7O09 - chains A and B; structure by X-ray diffraction, 1.80 A resolution.

# Chain A
Name: N6-adenosine-methyltransferase catalytic subunit
Source organism: Homo sapiens
Notes: EC 2.1.1.348
Reference sequence: Q86U44 (MTA70_HUMAN); residues 354-580 here = UniProt positions 354-580
Chain sequence (246 residues; row label = number of the first residue in the row):
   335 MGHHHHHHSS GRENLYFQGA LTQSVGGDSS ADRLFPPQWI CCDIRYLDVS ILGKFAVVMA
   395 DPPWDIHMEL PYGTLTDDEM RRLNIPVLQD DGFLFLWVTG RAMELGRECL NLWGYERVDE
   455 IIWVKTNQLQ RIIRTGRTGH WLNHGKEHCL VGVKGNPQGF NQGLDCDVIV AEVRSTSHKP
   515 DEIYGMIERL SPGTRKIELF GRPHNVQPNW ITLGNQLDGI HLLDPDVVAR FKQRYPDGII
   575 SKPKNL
Not modelled in the structure: 335-367, 401-405, 468-473, 577-580
Sequence notes: initiating methionine (335); expression tag (336-353)
Small-molecule neighbours: UXK (6-[4-[6-[(4,4-dimethylpiperidin-1-yl)methyl]pyridin-3-yl]-1-oxa-4,9-diazaspiro[5.5]undecan-9-yl]-N-(phenylmethyl)pyrimidin-4-amine): Cys376, Asp377, Ile378, Arg379, Asp395, Pro396, Pro397, Tyr406, Gly407, Thr408, Leu409, Trp431, Thr433, Trp457, Glu481, Ser511, Lys513, Phe534, Gly535, Arg536, Gly548, Asn549
Curated features (UniProtKB/Swiss-Prot):
  - region: Pro396 to Thr410 (Gate loop 1), Glu450 to Glu454 (Interaction with METTL14), Gln462 to Gly479 (Interphase loop), Gln464 to Lys480 (Interaction with METTL14), Arg465 to His478 (Positively charged region required for RNA-binding), Val507 to Asp515 (Gate loop 2)
  - binding site (S-adenosyl-L-methionine): Asp377, Ile378, Asp395, Lys513, Arg536 to Asn539, Asn549, Gln550
  - site (Interaction with METTL14): Glu438, Arg441
  - natural variant: Tyr406 (Y406C: Found in patients with large intestine cancer; uncertain significance)
  - mutagenesis: Asp377 (D377A: Abolishes methyltransferase activity), Asp395 to Trp398 (Loss of function. Abolishes ability to regulate primary miRNA processing. Does not affect ability to promote mRNA translation. Abolishes formation of m6A at DNA damage sites), Asp395 (D395A: Abolishes methyltransferase activity), Tyr406 (Y406A: Strong reduction in methyltransferase activity), Gln462 to Gly479 (Impaired RNA-binding and methyltransferase activities), Trp475 (W475A: Decreased methyltransferase activity), Asn477 (N477A: Decreased methyltransferase activity), Glu532 (E532A: Abolishes methyltransferase activity), Arg536 (R536A: Slight reduction in methyltransferase activity), His538 (H538A: Slight reduction in methyltransferase activity), Asn539 (N539A: Abolishes methyltransferase activity), Asn549 (N549A: Slight reduction in methyltransferase activity. Strong reduction in methyltransferase activity; when associated with A-550), 1 further mutagenesis entry in UniProt
Reported in the primary citation:
  - conformationally variable residues (order/disorder transition): Gln550

# Chain B
Name: N6-adenosine-methyltransferase non-catalytic subunit
Source organism: Homo sapiens
Reference sequence: Q9HCE5 (MET14_HUMAN); numbering as in UniProt (aligned over 107-395)
Chain sequence (290 residues; numbered 106 to 395; the number before each row is that of its first residue):
   106 MLKGTQSLNP HNDYCQHFVD TGHRPQNFIR DVGLADRFEE YPKLRELIRL KDELIAKSNT
   166 PPMYLQADIE AFDIRELTPK FDVILLEPPL EEYYRETGIT ANEKCWTWDD IMKLEIDEIA
   226 APRSFIFLWC GSGEGLDLGR VCLRKWGYRR CEDICWIKTN KNNPGKTKTL DPKAVFQRTK
   286 EHCLMGIKGT VKRSTDGDFI HANVDIDLII TEEPEIGNIE KPVEIFHIIE HFCLGRRRLH
   346 LFGRDSTIRP GWLTVGPTLT NSNYNAETYA SYFSAPNSYL TGCTEEIERL
Not modelled in the structure: 106-116, 138-149, 201-208, 270-274, 296-308
Sequence notes: initiating methionine (106)
Disulfide bonds: Cys338-Cys388
Curated features (UniProtKB/Swiss-Prot):
  - region: Arg135, Asp136 (Interaction with METTL3), Ser237, Gly238 (Interaction with METTL3), Arg245 to Arg254 (Positively charged region required for RNA-binding), Arg255 to Asp258 (Interaction with METTL3), Lys278 to His287 (Interaction with METTL3), Lys297, Arg298 (Positively charged region required for RNA-binding), Asn308 to Asp312 (Interaction with METTL3)
  - site (Interaction with METTL3): Tyr146, Asp242, Arg245, Arg298
  - mutagenesis: Asp173 (D173A: Little or no effect on S-adenosyl-L-methionine-binding or methyltransferase activity; when associated with A-192), Glu192 (E192A: Little or no effect on methyltransferase activity. Little or no effect on S-adenosyl-L-methionine-binding or methyltransferase activity; when associated with A-173), Tyr198 (Y198A: Does not affect methyltransferase activity of the heterodimer complex formed with METTL3), Arg245 (R245E: Reduced RNA-binding. Reduced RNA-binding; when associated with E-255), Arg254 to Arg255 (Strongly reduced methyltransferase activity of the heterodimer complex formed with METTL3), Arg255 (R255E: Reduced RNA-binding; when associated with E-245), Lys297 to Arg298 (Reduced RNA-binding), Arg298 (R298P: Strongly decreased methyltransferase activity of the heterodimer complex formed with METTL3, probably due to reduced RNA-binding), Asp312 (D312A: Decreased methyltransferase activity of the heterodimer complex formed with METTL3), Cys338 (C338A: Does not affect methyltransferase activity of the heterodimer complex formed with METTL3), Pro362 to Thr363 (Little or no effect on methyltransferase activity of the heterodimer complex formed with METTL3)

# Interface between chain A and chain B
Contacting residue pairs (98; chain A residue first):
  Phe427(A) - Val280(B)  hydrophobic
  Phe429(A) - Phe281(B)  hydrophobic
  Gly434(A) - Arg255(B)  hydrogen bond (backbone-side chain)
  Met437(A) - Arg245(B)
  Met437(A) - Arg255(B)
  Met437(A) - Asp258(B)
  Glu438(A) - Arg245(B)  salt bridge
  Glu438(A) - Arg249(B)
  Glu438(A) - Arg255(B)  salt bridge
  Arg441(A) - Leu241(B)
  Arg441(A) - Asp242(B)  salt bridge
  Arg441(A) - Arg245(B)
  Glu450(A) - Lys278(B)  salt bridge
  Arg451(A) - Gly238(B)  hydrogen bond (side chain-backbone)
  Arg451(A) - Leu241(B)
  Arg451(A) - Asp242(B)  salt bridge
  Val452(A) - Lys278(B)
  Val452(A) - Val280(B)  hydrophobic
  Val452(A) - Arg283(B)  hydrogen bond (backbone-side chain)
  Asp453(A) - Ala279(B)
  Asp453(A) - Val280(B)  hydrogen bond (side chain-backbone)
  Asp453(A) - Phe281(B)  hydrogen bond (side chain-backbone)
  Asp453(A) - Arg283(B)  salt bridge
  Glu454(A) - Leu241(B)
  Glu454(A) - Lys285(B)  hydrogen bond (backbone-side chain)
  Ile455(A) - Phe281(B)  hydrophobic
  Ile456(A) - Cys260(B)  hydrophobic
  Ile456(A) - Ile262(B)  hydrophobic
  Ile456(A) - Lys285(B)
  Val458(A) - Ile262(B)  hydrophobic
  Val458(A) - Leu313(B)  hydrophobic
  Gln464(A) - Tyr119(B)
  Gln464(A) - Phe133(B)
  Gln464(A) - Ile134(B)
  Gln464(A) - Arg135(B)  hydrogen bond (backbone-backbone)
  Ile466(A) - Ile134(B)  hydrophobic
  Ile466(A) - Ile311(B)  hydrophobic
  Ile466(A) - Leu313(B)  hydrophobic
  Ile466(A) - Ile315(B)  hydrophobic
  His474(A) - Glu257(B)
  Trp475(A) - Phe230(B)  hydrophobic
  Trp475(A) - Cys256(B)
  Trp475(A) - Glu257(B)  hydrogen bond (backbone-side chain)
  Trp475(A) - Met290(B)  hydrophobic
  Trp475(A) - Phe337(B)
  Trp475(A) - Leu339(B)  hydrophobic
  Leu476(A) - Glu257(B)  hydrogen bond (backbone-side chain)
  Leu476(A) - Ile259(B)  hydrophobic
  Leu476(A) - Asp310(B)
  Leu476(A) - Phe337(B)  hydrophobic
  Asn477(A) - Asp310(B)  hydrogen bond (backbone-backbone)
  Asn477(A) - Ile311(B)
  Asn477(A) - Asp312(B)  hydrogen bond (backbone-backbone)
  His478(A) - Glu257(B)  salt bridge
  His478(A) - Ile311(B)
  His478(A) - Asp312(B)
  Gly479(A) - Ile311(B)
  Gly479(A) - Asp312(B)  hydrogen bond (backbone-side chain)
  Lys480(A) - Asp258(B)  hydrogen bond (side chain-backbone)
  Lys480(A) - Cys260(B)
  Lys480(A) - Asp312(B)  salt bridge
  Lys480(A) - Leu313(B)
  His482(A) - Asp258(B)  salt bridge
  Gln496(A) - Ala279(B)  hydrogen bond (side chain-backbone)
  Gln496(A) - Val280(B)
  Gly497(A) - Val280(B)  hydrogen bond (backbone-backbone)
  Gly497(A) - Gln282(B)  hydrogen bond (backbone-side chain)
  Leu498(A) - Phe123(B)
  Leu498(A) - Val124(B)
  Asp499(A) - Cys120(B)
  Asp499(A) - Val124(B)
  Asp499(A) - Phe281(B)
  Asp499(A) - Gln282(B)  hydrogen bond (backbone-backbone)
  Cys500(A) - Phe123(B)
  Cys500(A) - Pro130(B)
  Cys500(A) - Gln282(B)
  Cys500(A) - Thr284(B)
  Asp501(A) - Gln282(B)  hydrogen bond (backbone-backbone)
  Asp501(A) - Arg283(B)
  Asp501(A) - Thr284(B)  hydrogen bond
  Asp501(A) - Lys285(B)  salt bridge
  Val502(A) - Pro130(B)
  Val502(A) - Gln131(B)
  Val502(A) - Thr284(B)
  Ile503(A) - Cys120(B)  hydrophobic
  Val504(A) - Tyr119(B)
  Val504(A) - Pro130(B)
  Val504(A) - Gln131(B)
  Val504(A) - Ile134(B)  hydrophobic
  Glu516(A) - Asn117(B)
  Glu516(A) - Asp118(B)
  Glu516(A) - Cys120(B)
  Met520(A) - Cys120(B)  hydrophobic
  Met520(A) - Phe281(B)  hydrophobic
  Arg523(A) - Cys120(B)
  Arg523(A) - Gln121(B)
  Arg523(A) - Val124(B)
  Leu524(A) - Val280(B)  hydrophobic
Also at the interface, not in a pair above, chain A (42 interface residues in all): Arg435, Leu463, Arg465, Ile467, Val485
Also at the interface, not in a pair above, chain B (47 interface residues in all): Glu239, Pro277, His287, Ile292, Val309, Ile333

# In short
The interface between chain A and chain B involves 42 residues on one side and 47 on the other; the contacts
include 19 hydrogen bonds and 10 salt bridges. Polar pairs include Glu438(A)-Arg245(B), Glu438(A)-Arg255(B)
and Arg441(A)-Asp242(B). Chain A binds compound UXK. The paper reports conformational variability at
Gln550(A).
Here chain A is N6-adenosine-methyltransferase catalytic subunit and chain B is N6-adenosine-methyltransferase
non-catalytic subunit, both from Homo sapiens. Entry 7O09 (Crystal structure of the human METTL3-METTL14
complex bound to Compound 7 (ADO_AC_074)) was determined by X-ray diffraction, deposited together with 7O08,
7O0L, 7O29, 7O2E and 7O2F.
